8ZDY - chains B and L of the 10 polymer chains in the assembly; structure by electron microscopy, 3.60 A resolution.

== Chain B ==
Name: a protein
Organism: Selenomonas sp
Chain sequence (335 residues; each row starts with the number of its first residue):
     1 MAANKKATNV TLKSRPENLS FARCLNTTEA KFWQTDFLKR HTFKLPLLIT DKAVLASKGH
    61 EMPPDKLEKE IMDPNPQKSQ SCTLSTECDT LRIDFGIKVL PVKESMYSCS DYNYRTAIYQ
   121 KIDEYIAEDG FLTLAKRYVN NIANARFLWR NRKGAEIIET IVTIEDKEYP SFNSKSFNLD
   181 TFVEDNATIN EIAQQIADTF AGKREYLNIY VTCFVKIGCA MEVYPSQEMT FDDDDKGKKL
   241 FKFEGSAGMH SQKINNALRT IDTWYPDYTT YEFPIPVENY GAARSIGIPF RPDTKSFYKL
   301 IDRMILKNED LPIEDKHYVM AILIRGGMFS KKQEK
Not modelled in the structure: 1-9, 331-335

== Chain L ==
Molecule: 69-nt RNA strand
Organism: Selenomonas sp
Sequence (69 nucleotides; numbered 20 to 88; the number before each row is that of its first residue):
    20 GUUUAGAAGG AUUGCCGUCA GGAAAUUAGG UGCGCUUAGC AGUGUACCGC CGGAUAGGCG
    80 GUUUAGAAG
Not modelled in the structure: 20-21, 73, 81-88

== Interface between chain B and chain L ==
Pairs across the interface - 46 pairs, chain B then chain L:
  Ser20(B) - U31(L)  base contact
  Phe21(B) - U31(L)  hydrogen bond to the sugar
  Ala22(B) - U31(L)  phosphate contact
  Ala22(B) - U32(L)  phosphate contact
  Arg23(B) - U32(L)  salt bridge to the phosphate
  Arg23(B) - G33(L)  salt bridge to the phosphate
  Ala53(B) - G41(L)  phosphate contact
  Val54(B) - A39(L)  base contact
  Val54(B) - G41(L)  phosphate contact
  Leu55(B) - A39(L)  hydrogen bond to the sugar
  Leu55(B) - G40(L)  sugar contact
  Leu55(B) - G41(L)  hydrogen bond to the phosphate
  Ser57(B) - A39(L)  hydrogen bond to the base
  Ser57(B) - G40(L)  phosphate contact
  Pro74(B) - G41(L)  base contact
  Pro76(B) - G41(L)  base contact
  Tyr107(B) - G28(L)  hydrogen bond to the base
  Tyr107(B) - A30(L)  phosphate contact
  Tyr107(B) - U31(L)  hydrogen bond to the phosphate
  Trp149(B) - C34(L)  base contact
  Arg150(B) - U37(L)  salt bridge to the phosphate
  Arg150(B) - C38(L)  salt bridge to the phosphate
  Ser226(B) - G36(L)  phosphate contact
  Gln227(B) - C35(L)  sugar contact
  Gln227(B) - G36(L)  hydrogen bond to the phosphate
  Gln227(B) - U37(L)  hydrogen bond to the phosphate
  Glu228(B) - C35(L)  sugar contact
  His250(B) - C35(L)  salt bridge to the phosphate
  Gln252(B) - G33(L)  sugar contact
  Gln252(B) - C34(L)  sugar contact
  Gln252(B) - C35(L)  phosphate contact
  Lys253(B) - C34(L)  sugar contact
  Lys253(B) - G36(L)  salt bridge to the phosphate
  Asn255(B) - G33(L)  phosphate contact
  Asn256(B) - C34(L)  hydrogen bond to the phosphate
  Arg259(B) - C34(L)  salt bridge to the phosphate
  Glu278(B) - C34(L)  phosphate contact
  Arg284(B) - C34(L)  hydrogen bond to the sugar
  Arg284(B) - C35(L)  sugar contact
  Ser285(B) - C34(L)  hydrogen bond to the base
  Arg325(B) - U32(L)  hydrogen bond to the sugar
  Arg325(B) - G33(L)  sugar contact
  Gly326(B) - U32(L)  sugar contact
  Gly327(B) - U31(L)  hydrogen bond to the sugar
  Gly327(B) - U32(L)  sugar contact
  Met328(B) - U31(L)  base contact
Other interface residues (no listed pair), chain B (34 interface residues in all): Ala56, Tyr224, Pro225, Met229, Lys238

== Overview ==
34 residues of chain B and 13 residues of chain L are in contact; the contacts include 13 hydrogen bonds and 7
salt bridges. Polar contacts include Ser57(B)-A39(L), Tyr107(B)-G28(L) and Ser285(B)-C34(L).
Here chain B is a protein and chain L is a 69-nt RNA strand, both from Selenomonas sp. Entry 8ZDY (Cryo-EM
structure of Cas8-HNH system at target free state) was determined by electron microscopy together with 8Z0K,
8Z0L and 8ZNR from the same study.
